Entry 9C2D (electron microscopy, 3.20 A resolution); this record covers chains E and S of the 19 polymer chains in the assembly.

== Chain E ==
Protein: Major capsid protein
Organism: Shigella phage Sf14
UniProtKB: A0A2K9VK95 (A0A2K9VK95_9CAUD); residue numbers follow UniProt; this construct covers 1-367
Amino-acid sequence (367 residues; each row starts with the number of its first residue):
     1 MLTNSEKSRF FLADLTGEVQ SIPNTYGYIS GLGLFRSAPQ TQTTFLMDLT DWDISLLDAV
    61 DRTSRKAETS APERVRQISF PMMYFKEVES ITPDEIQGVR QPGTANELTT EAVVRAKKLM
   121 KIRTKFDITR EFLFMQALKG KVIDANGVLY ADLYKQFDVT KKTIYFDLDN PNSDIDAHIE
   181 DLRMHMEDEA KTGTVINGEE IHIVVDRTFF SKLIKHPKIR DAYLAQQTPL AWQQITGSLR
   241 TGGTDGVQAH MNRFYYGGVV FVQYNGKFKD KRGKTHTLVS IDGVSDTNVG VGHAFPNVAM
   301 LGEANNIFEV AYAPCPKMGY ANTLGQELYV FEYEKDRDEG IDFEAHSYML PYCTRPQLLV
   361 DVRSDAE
Unresolved in the structure: 1

== Chain S ==
Protein: Tail protein
Organism: Shigella phage Sf14
UniProtKB: A0A2K9VK81 (A0A2K9VK81_9CAUD); residue numbers follow UniProt; this construct covers 1-372
Amino-acid sequence (372 residues; each row starts with the number of its first residue):
     1 MIKAKTYPDF KEFVKDFVAN VKAGKRYDFR KYQEAVLPLT YSSPWPESDI PEVTDFNYTP
    61 DYTVPFSEEL LYSVGAQMRT ADFFMDLQYA IINGKDVDTV YCEWLARVKP FSMLNAKLKD
   121 SAQPPVITTQ PTGGAVNEGS AINLSIVATN ATSYQWKKGS SDISGATSAT YTKAGAVPAD
   181 AGSYTCVVTN DVGSTTSDAA VITINPLPVI TTQPTSKAVN ESSTLTLSVV ATGATSYQWK
   241 KNGTNISGAT SATYSKANAK TTDAGSYTCV VTNAVGSVTS NAATVTINPL PVITVQPQDQ
   301 DLTVGQTLTI SITATGATGY QWRKGNSNIS GATSATYTKA SVTTADDGNY DCVVTNAVGS
   361 VTSHQAKVQV TA
Unresolved in the structure: 1, 122-372

== Interface between chain E and chain S ==
Contacting residue pairs (12; chain E residue first):
  P171(E) - Y62(S)
  N172(E) - F66(S)
  N172(E) - Y72(S)
  N172(E) - S73(S)  hydrogen bond (backbone-side chain)
  P217(E) - Q77(S)
  P217(E) - F111(S)
  K218(E) - Q77(S)
  R220(E) - F111(S)
  D221(E) - Q77(S)  hydrogen bond
  D221(E) - R107(S)  salt bridge
  D221(E) - F111(S)
  L224(E) - F111(S)  hydrophobic
Other interface residues (no listed pair), chain E (8 interface residues in all): A225
Other interface residues (no listed pair), chain S (11 interface residues in all): T63, G75, A76, P110

== Overview ==
Chain E and chain S form an interface of 8 and 11 residues respectively; the contacts include 2 hydrogen bonds
and 1 salt bridge. Among the polar pairs are D221(E)-R107(S), N172(E)-S73(S) and D221(E)-Q77(S).
Chain E is Major capsid protein and chain S is Tail protein, both from Shigella phage Sf14; the structure,
Bacteriophage Sf14 Capsid Icosahedral reconstruction, was determined by electron microscopy, deposited
together with 9C39, 9C3A and 9C3B.
